Entry 8U9Q (electron microscopy, 4.30 A resolution (low resolution: residue-level contacts below are approximate; hydrogen-bond / salt-bridge calls are withheld)); this record covers chains D and G of the 7 polymer chains in the assembly.

[Chain D]
Molecule: Cell division control protein 48
Organism: Saccharomyces cerevisiae
Notes: EC 3.6.4.6
UniProtKB: P25694 (CDC48_YEAST); numbering as in UniProt (aligned over 1-835)
Chain sequence (835 residues; numbered 1 to 835; the number before each row is that of its first residue):
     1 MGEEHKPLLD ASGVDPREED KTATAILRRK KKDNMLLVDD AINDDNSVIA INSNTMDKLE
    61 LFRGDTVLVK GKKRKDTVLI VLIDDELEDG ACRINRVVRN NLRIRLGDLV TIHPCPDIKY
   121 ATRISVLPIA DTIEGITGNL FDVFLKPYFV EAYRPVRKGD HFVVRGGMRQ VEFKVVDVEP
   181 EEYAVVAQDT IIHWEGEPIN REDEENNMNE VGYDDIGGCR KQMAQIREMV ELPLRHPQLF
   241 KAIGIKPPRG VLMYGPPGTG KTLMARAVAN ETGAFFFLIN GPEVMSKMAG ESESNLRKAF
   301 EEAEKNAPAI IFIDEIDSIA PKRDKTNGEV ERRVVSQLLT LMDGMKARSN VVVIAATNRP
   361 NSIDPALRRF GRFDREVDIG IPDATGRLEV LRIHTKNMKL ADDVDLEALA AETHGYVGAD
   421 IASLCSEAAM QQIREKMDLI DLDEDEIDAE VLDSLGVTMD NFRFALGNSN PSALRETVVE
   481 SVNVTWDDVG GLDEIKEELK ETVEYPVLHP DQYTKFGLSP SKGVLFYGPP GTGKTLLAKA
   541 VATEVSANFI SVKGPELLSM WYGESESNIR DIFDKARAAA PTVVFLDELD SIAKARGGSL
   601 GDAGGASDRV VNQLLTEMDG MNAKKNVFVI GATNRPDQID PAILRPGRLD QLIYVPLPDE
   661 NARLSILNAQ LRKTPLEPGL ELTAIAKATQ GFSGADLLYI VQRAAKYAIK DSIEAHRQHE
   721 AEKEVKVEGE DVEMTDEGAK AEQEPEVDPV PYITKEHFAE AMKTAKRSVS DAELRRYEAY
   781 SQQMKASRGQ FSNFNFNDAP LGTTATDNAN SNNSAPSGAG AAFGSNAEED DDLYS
Unresolved in the structure: 1-202, 273-274, 439-441, 469-470, 718-748, 797-835
Ion coordination: Mg2+: Asp-343 (together with 08T) (shared with 1 residue of chain C)
Residues lining bound ligands:
  - 08T ([[[(2R,3S,4R,5R)-5-(6-aminopurin-9-yl)-3,4-bis(oxidanyl)oxolan-2-yl]methoxy-oxidanyl-phosphoryl]oxy-oxidanyl-phosphoryl]oxy-tris(fluoranyl)beryllium), molecule 1: Asp-343, Arg-369, Arg-372
  - 08T, molecule 2: Asp-619, Arg-645, Arg-648
  - ADP (adenosine-5'-diphosphate), molecule 1: Gly-217, Pro-256, Pro-257, Gly-258, Thr-259, Gly-260, Lys-261, Thr-262, Leu-263, Val-390, His-394, Gly-418, Ala-419, Ala-422
  - ADP, molecule 2: Asp-488, Val-489, Gly-490, Pro-530, Gly-531, Thr-532, Gly-533, Lys-534, Thr-535, Leu-536, Ile-666, Gln-670, Leu-698
Curated features (UniProtKB/Swiss-Prot):
  - binding site (ATP): Pro-257 to Leu-263, Asn-358, His-394, Gly-531 to Leu-536
  - modified residue: Ser-472 (Phosphoserine), Ser-519 (Phosphoserine), Thr-735 (Phosphothreonine), Ser-770 (Phosphoserine)
  - cross-link (Glycyl lysine isopeptide (Lys-Gly)): Lys-305 (interchain with G-Cter in ubiquitin), Lys-322 (interchain with G-Cter in ubiquitin), Lys-346 (interchain with G-Cter in ubiquitin), Lys-522 (interchain with G-Cter in ubiquitin), Lys-539 (interchain with G-Cter in ubiquitin), Lys-594 (interchain with G-Cter in ubiquitin), Lys-673 (interchain with G-Cter in ubiquitin)
From the paper describing this entry:
  - catalytic residues: Glu-315, Arg-369, Arg-372, Glu-588, Arg-645, Arg-648 (citing earlier work)

[Chain G]
Molecule: Substrate
Organism: Saccharomyces cerevisiae
Chain sequence (22 residues; numbered 1 to 22; the number before each row is that of its first residue):
     1 AAAAAAAAAA AAAVAVAVAV AA

[Interface between chain D and chain G]
Pairs across the interface (7; chain D residue first):
  Lys-287(D) / Ala-8(G)
  Met-288(D) / Ala-6(G)
  Met-560(D) / Val-20(G)
  Trp-561(D) / Val-18(G)
  Trp-561(D) / Ala-19(G)
  Tyr-562(D) / Val-18(G)
  Tyr-562(D) / Val-20(G)
Other interface residues (no listed pair), chain D (7 interface residues in all): Asp-602, Ala-603
Other interface residues (no listed pair), chain G (10 interface residues in all): Ala-7, Ala-9, Ala-17, Ala-21, Ala-22

[Overview]
The interface between chain D and chain G involves 7 residues on one side and 10 on the other. Ligands of
chain D: compound 08T and ADP. Curated annotation (UniProt) lists 15 ATP-binding residues on chain D. The
paper reports catalytic residues Glu-315(D), Arg-369(D) and Arg-372(D) among others.
Chain D is Cell division control protein 48 and chain G is Substrate, both from Saccharomyces cerevisiae; the
structure, Cdc48-Shp1 unfolding native substrate, Class 6, was determined by electron microscopy, deposited
together with 8U7T, 8U8I, 8U9C, 8U9P, 8U9Z, 8UA0 and 3 further entries.
